7MUC - chains AC and AD of the 189 polymer chains in the assembly; structure by electron microscopy, 3.80 A resolution.

# Chain AC
Protein: DotC
Organism: Legionella pneumophila
UniProt: O52184 (O52184_LEGPN); numbering as in UniProt (aligned over 1-303)
Amino-acid sequence (303 residues; each row starts with the number of its first residue):
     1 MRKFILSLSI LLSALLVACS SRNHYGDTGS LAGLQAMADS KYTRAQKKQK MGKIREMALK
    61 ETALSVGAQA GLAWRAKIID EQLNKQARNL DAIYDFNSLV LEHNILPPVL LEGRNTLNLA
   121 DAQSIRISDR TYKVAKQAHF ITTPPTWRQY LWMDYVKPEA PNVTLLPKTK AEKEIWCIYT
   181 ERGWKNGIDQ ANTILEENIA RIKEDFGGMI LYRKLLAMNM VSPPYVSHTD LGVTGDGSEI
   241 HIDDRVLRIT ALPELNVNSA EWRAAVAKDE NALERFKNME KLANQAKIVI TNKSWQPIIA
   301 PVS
Unresolved in the structure: 1-27, 36-56, 162-172, 273-303
Reported in the primary citation:
  - post-translational modification sites: Cys19 (citing earlier work)

# Chain AD
Protein: DotD
Organism: Legionella pneumophila
UniProt: O52183 (O52183_LEGPN); residue numbers follow UniProt; this construct covers 1-163
Amino-acid sequence (163 residues; numbered 1 to 163; the number before each row is that of its first residue):
     1 MNNNKIVIMF IFSALLAGCA GTMKFKKPPI NNPSDDATIK LAEAAVSVSD SMLEMAKVEK
    61 VITPPSKDNT LTIPNAYNLQ ARASVDWSGP IEELTARIAK AAHFRFRVLG KSPSVPVLIS
   121 ISTKDESLAE ILRDIDYQAG KKASIHVYPN SQVVELRYAK IYS
Unresolved in the structure: 1-22, 163
Reported in the primary citation:
  - post-translational modification sites: Cys19 (citing earlier work)

# Interface between chain AC and chain AD
Pairs across the interface (35):
  Arg75(AC) with Asp35(AD), salt bridge; Asp36(AD), salt bridge
  Ile79(AC) with Ala37(AD), hydrophobic
  Gln82(AC) with Asp35(AD)
  Arg88(AC) with Asp86(AD), salt bridge; Ser120(AD); Ile121(AD)
  Asn97(AC) with Leu118(AD)
  Glu102(AC) with Lys141(AD)
  His103(AC) with Ile161(AD); Tyr162(AD), hydrogen bond (backbone-side chain)
  Asn104(AC) with Val115(AD); Lys142(AD), hydrogen bond; Tyr162(AD), hydrogen bond (backbone-side chain)
  Thr142(AC) with Val115(AD)
  Asn192(AC) with Asp36(AD), hydrogen bond; Lys40(AD), hydrogen bond (backbone-side chain)
  Leu195(AC) with Ala37(AD), hydrophobic
  Ile199(AC) with Lys40(AD); Leu41(AD), hydrophobic; Ala44(AD), hydrophobic
  Phe206(AC) with Val48(AD), hydrophobic
  Ile210(AC) with Met52(AD), hydrophobic; Met55(AD), hydrophobic
  Arg213(AC) with Glu59(AD)
  Lys214(AC) with Met55(AD)
  Ala217(AC) with Glu59(AD); Ile62(AD)
  Arg245(AC) with Tyr162(AD), hydrogen bond (side chain-backbone)
  Leu247(AC) with Tyr162(AD), hydrophobic
  Arg263(AC) with Ile62(AD)
  Ala265(AC) with Val58(AD), hydrophobic
  Val266(AC) with Val61(AD)
  Ala267(AC) with Lys57(AD); Val61(AD), hydrophobic
Other interface residues (no listed pair), chain AC (33 interface residues in all): Leu83, Leu90, Ile93, Tyr94, Asp95, Glu196, Lys203, His228, Asp243, Ala264
Other interface residues (no listed pair), chain AD (32 interface residues in all): Thr38, Ala45, Ser47, Trp87, Ser88, Lys111, Ile119, Ser122, Gln138

# Overview
33 residues of chain AC and 32 residues of chain AD are in contact, with 6 hydrogen bonds and 3 salt bridges.
Polar pairs include Arg75(AC)-Asp35(AD), Arg75(AC)-Asp36(AD) and Arg88(AC)-Asp86(AD). From the paper:
modification sites Cys19(AC) and Cys19(AD).
Here chain AC is DotC and chain AD is DotD, both from Legionella pneumophila. Entry 7MUC (Legionella
pneumophila Dot/Icm T4SS C1 Reconstruction) was determined by electron microscopy (same publication as 7MUD,
7MUE, 7MUQ, 7MUS, 7MUV, 7MUW and 7MUY).
